2C2D - chains A and P of the 3 polymer chains in the assembly; structure by X-ray diffraction, 2.57 A resolution.

[Chain A]
Name: DNA polymerase IV
Source organism: Sulfolobus solfataricus
Notes: EC 2.7.7.7
Reference sequence: Q97W02 (DPO42_SULSO); residues 1-352 here = UniProt positions 1-352
Chain sequence (358 residues; numbered -5 to 352; the number before each row is that of its first residue; numbers below 1 keep their minus sign (His-5 is residue -5)):
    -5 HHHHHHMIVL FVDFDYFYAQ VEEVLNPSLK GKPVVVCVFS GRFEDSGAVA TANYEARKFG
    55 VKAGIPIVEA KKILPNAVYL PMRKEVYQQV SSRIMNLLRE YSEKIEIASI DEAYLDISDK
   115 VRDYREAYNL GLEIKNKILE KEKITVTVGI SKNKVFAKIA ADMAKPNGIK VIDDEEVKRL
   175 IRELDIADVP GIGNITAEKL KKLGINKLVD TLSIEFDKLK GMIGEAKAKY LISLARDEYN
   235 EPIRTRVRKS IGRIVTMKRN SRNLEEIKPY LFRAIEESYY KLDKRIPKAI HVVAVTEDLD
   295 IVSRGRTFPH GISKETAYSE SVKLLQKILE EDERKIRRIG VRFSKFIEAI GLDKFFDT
Unresolved in the structure: -5 to 0, 343-352
Bound ions: Ca2+ site 1: Asp7, Asp105, Glu106 (together with 2'-deoxyadenosine 5'-triphosphate); Ca2+ site 2: Asp7, Phe8, Asp105 (together with 2'-deoxyadenosine 5'-triphosphate); Ca2+ site 3 near Ala181 (its only coordinating residue here)
Small-molecule neighbours:
  - 2'-deoxyadenosine 5'-triphosphate (DTP), molecule 1: Asp7, Phe8, Asp9, Tyr10, Phe11, Tyr12, Ala44, Thr45, Tyr48, Arg51, Ala57, Gly58, Asp105, Lys159
  - 2'-deoxyadenosine 5'-triphosphate (DTP), molecule 2: Ala102, Ser103, Asp105, Glu106, Lys152, Asp156, Lys159
UniProt features mapped onto this chain:
  - active site: Glu106
  - binding site (Mg(2+)): Asp7, Asp105
  - site: Tyr12 (Substrate discrimination)
  - mutagenesis: Asp105 to Glu106 (Loss of function), Glu342 to Thr352 (Almost complete loss of interaction with PCNA)
From the paper describing this entry:
  - binding site for 2'-deoxyadenosine 5'-triphosphate: Ser103
  - specificity-determining residues: Arg332 (proposed by the authors, not directly observed)

[Chain P]
Molecule: 13-nt DNA strand
Sequence (13 nucleotides; row label = number of the first residue in the row):
     1 GGGGGAAGGA TTC
Small-molecule neighbours: 2'-deoxyadenosine 5'-triphosphate (DTP): DT11, DT12, DC13

[How chain A and chain P interact]
Pairs across the interface (18; chain A residue first):
  Gly185(A) with DT12(P), sugar contact; DC13(P), hydrogen bond to the phosphate
  Ile186(A) with DC13(P), phosphate contact
  Gly187(A) with DT12(P), hydrogen bond to the phosphate
  Asn188(A) with DT12(P), phosphate contact
  Ile189(A) with DT11(P), sugar contact; DT12(P), phosphate contact
  Thr190(A) with DT12(P), hydrogen bond to the phosphate
  Lys193(A) with DT11(P), salt bridge to the phosphate
  Ile295(A) with DA10(P), base contact
  Arg298(A) with DG8(P), salt bridge to the phosphate; DG9(P), salt bridge to the phosphate
  Gly299(A) with DA7(P), phosphate contact; DG8(P), phosphate contact
  Arg300(A) with DA7(P), phosphate contact
  Thr301(A) with DA6(P), sugar contact; DA7(P), hydrogen bond to the phosphate
  Lys339(A) with DA6(P), salt bridge to the phosphate
Interface residues without a listed pair, chain A (18 interface residues in all): Pro184, Asp294, Val296, Ser297, Glu325

[Summary]
18 residues of chain A and 8 residues of chain P are in contact; the contacts include 4 hydrogen bonds and 4
salt bridges. Polar contacts include Gly185(A)-DC13(P), Gly187(A)-DT12(P) and Thr190(A)-DT12(P). The paper
reports a binding site for 2'-deoxyadenosine 5'-triphosphate at Ser103(A); the specificity determinant
Arg332(A).
Chain A is DNA polymerase IV (Sulfolobus solfataricus) and chain P is a 13-nt DNA strand; the structure,
Efficient and High Fidelity Incorporation of dCTP Opposite 7,8- Dihydro-8-oxodeoxyguanosine by Sulfolobus
solfataricus DNA Polymerase Dpo4, was determined by X-ray diffraction (same publication as 2C22, 2C28, 2C2E
and 2C2R).
